1NH7 - chain A; structure by X-ray diffraction, 2.70 A resolution.

Chain A:
Molecule: ATP Phosphoribosyltransferase
Organism: Mycobacterium tuberculosis H37Rv
Notes: EC 2.4.2.17
Reference sequence: P60759 (HIS1_MYCTU); residue numbers follow UniProt; this construct covers 1-284
Sequence (304 residues; numbered -19 to 284; the number before each row is that of its first residue; numbers below 1 keep their minus sign (His-19 is residue -19)):
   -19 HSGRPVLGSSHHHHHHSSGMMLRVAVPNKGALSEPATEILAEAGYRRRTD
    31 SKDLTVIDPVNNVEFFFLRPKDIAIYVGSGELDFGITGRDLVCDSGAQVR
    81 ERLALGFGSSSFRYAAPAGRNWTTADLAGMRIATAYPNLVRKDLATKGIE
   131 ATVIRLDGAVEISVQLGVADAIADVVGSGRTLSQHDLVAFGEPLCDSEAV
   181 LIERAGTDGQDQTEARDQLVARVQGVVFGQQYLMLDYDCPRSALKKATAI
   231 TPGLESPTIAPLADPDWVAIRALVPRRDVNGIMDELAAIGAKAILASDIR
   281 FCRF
Unresolved in the structure: -19 to 0, 185-193, 235
Sequence notes: expression tag (-19 to 0)
Disulfides: Cys73-Cys175

Summary:
Chain A is ATP Phosphoribosyltransferase (Mycobacterium tuberculosis H37Rv); the structure, ATP
phosphoribosyltransferase (ATP-prtase) from mycobacterium tuberculosis, was determined by X-ray diffraction,
deposited together with 1NH8.
